PDB entry 7ZGR | electron microscopy, 2.60 A resolution | chains C and D of the 6 polymer chains in the assembly

== Chain C ==
Molecule: Cleavage factor two protein 2
Source organism: Saccharomyces cerevisiae
Reference sequence: Q12102 (CFT2_YEAST); numbering as in UniProt (aligned over 1-720)
Chain sequence (720 residues; each row starts with the number of its first residue):
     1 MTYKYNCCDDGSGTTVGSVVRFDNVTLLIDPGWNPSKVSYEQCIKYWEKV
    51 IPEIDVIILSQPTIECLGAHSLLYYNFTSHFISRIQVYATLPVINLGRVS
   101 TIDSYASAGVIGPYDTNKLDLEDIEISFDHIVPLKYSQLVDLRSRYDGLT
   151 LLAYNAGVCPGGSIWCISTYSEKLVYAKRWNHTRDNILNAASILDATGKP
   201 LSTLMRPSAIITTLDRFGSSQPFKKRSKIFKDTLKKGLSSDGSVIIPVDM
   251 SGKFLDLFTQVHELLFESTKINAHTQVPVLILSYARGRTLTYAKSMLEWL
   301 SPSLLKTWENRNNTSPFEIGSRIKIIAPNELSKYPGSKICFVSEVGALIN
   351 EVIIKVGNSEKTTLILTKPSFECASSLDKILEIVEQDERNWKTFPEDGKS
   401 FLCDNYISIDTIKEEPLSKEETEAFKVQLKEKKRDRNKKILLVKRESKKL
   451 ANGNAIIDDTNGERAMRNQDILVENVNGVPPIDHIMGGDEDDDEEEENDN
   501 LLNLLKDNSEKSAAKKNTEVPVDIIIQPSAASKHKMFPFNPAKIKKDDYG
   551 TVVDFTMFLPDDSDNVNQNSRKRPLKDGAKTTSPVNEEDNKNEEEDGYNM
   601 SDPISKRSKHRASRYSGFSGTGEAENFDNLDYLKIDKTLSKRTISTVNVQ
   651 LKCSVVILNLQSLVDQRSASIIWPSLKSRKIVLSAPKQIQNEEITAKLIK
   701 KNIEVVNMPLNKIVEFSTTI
Disordered / not traced: 1-531, 562-720
From the paper describing this entry:
  - mutagenesis - F537A/Y549A/F558A: decreased binding to polymerase module

== Chain D ==
Molecule: Polyadenylation factor subunit 2
Source organism: Saccharomyces cerevisiae
Reference sequence: A0A6A5Q543 (A0A6A5Q543_YEASX); numbering as in UniProt (aligned over 1-465)
Chain sequence (465 residues; numbered 1 to 465; the number before each row is that of its first residue):
     1 MDGHNQNQYQNQNQIQQSQQPPLKKYVTQRRSVDVSSPYINLYYNRRHGL
    51 PNLVVEPETSYTIDIMPPNAYRGRDRVINLPSKFTHLSSNKVKHVIPAIQ
   101 WTPEGRRLVVATYSGEFSLWNASSFTFETLMQAHDSAVTTMKYSHDSDWM
   151 ISGDADGMIKIWQPNFSMVKEIDAAHTESIRDMAFSSNDSKFVTCSDDNI
   201 LKIWNFSNGKQERVLSGHHWDVKSCDWHPEMGLIASASKDNLVKLWDPRS
   251 GNCISSILKFKHTVLKTRFQPTKGNLLMAISKDKSCRVFDIRYSMKELMC
   301 VRDETDYMTLEWHPINESMFTLACYDGSLKHFDLLQNLNEPILTIPYAHD
   351 KCITSLSYNPVGHIFATAAKDRTIRFWTRARPIDPNAYDDPTYNNKKING
   401 WFFGINNDINAVREKSEFGAAPPPPATLEPHALPNMNGFINKKPRQEIPG
   451 IDSNIKSSTLPGLSI
Disordered / not traced: 1-27, 423-465

== How chain C and chain D interact ==
Pairs across the interface (41; chain C residue first):
  Lys-546(C) / Asn-188(D)
  Asp-547(C) / Arg-249(D)  salt bridge
  Asp-548(C) / Ser-186(D)
  Asp-548(C) / Asn-188(D)
  Asp-548(C) / Ser-190(D)  hydrogen bond
  Tyr-549(C) / Lys-191(D)
  Tyr-549(C) / Glu-212(D)  hydrogen bond
  Tyr-549(C) / Arg-213(D)  hydrogen bond
  Tyr-549(C) / Trp-227(D)  hydrogen bond (backbone-side chain)
  Tyr-549(C) / Met-231(D)
  Tyr-549(C) / Gly-232(D)
  Tyr-549(C) / Pro-248(D)  hydrophobic
  Tyr-549(C) / Arg-249(D)
  Gly-550(C) / Glu-230(D)
  Gly-550(C) / Gly-232(D)
  Gly-550(C) / Arg-249(D)  hydrogen bond (backbone-side chain)
  Thr-551(C) / Glu-230(D)  hydrogen bond (backbone-backbone)
  Thr-551(C) / Met-231(D)
  Thr-551(C) / Gly-232(D)  hydrogen bond (backbone-backbone)
  Thr-551(C) / Arg-249(D)  hydrogen bond (backbone-side chain)
  Val-552(C) / Arg-249(D)
  Val-553(C) / Met-231(D)  hydrophobic
  Phe-555(C) / Gly-232(D)
  Phe-555(C) / Asp-247(D)
  Phe-555(C) / Arg-249(D)
  Phe-555(C) / Ile-254(D)  hydrophobic
  Met-557(C) / Ser-294(D)
  Phe-558(C) / Met-231(D)  hydrophobic
  Phe-558(C) / Leu-233(D)  hydrophobic
  Phe-558(C) / Leu-245(D)  hydrophobic
  Phe-558(C) / Ile-254(D)  hydrophobic
  Phe-558(C) / Ser-255(D)  hydrogen bond (backbone-side chain)
  Phe-558(C) / Ile-291(D)
  Phe-558(C) / Met-295(D)
  Leu-559(C) / Ile-254(D)
  Leu-559(C) / Ser-255(D)
  Leu-559(C) / Ser-294(D)
  Pro-560(C) / Ser-255(D)
  Pro-560(C) / Ser-256(D)
  Pro-560(C) / Ser-294(D)
  Pro-560(C) / Met-295(D)  hydrophobic
Interface residues without a listed pair, chain D (22 interface residues in all): Ile-203
Interface features reported in the paper:
  - interface residues, chain C: Tyr-549(C), Phe-558(C)

== In short ==
13 residues of chain C face 22 of chain D across their interface, with 9 hydrogen bonds and 1 salt bridge.
Polar contacts include Asp-547(C)/Arg-249(D), Asp-548(C)/Ser-190(D) and Tyr-549(C)/Glu-212(D). The paper
reports that F537A/Y549A/F558A of chain C reduce binding to polymerase module; interface residues Tyr-549(C)
and Phe-558(C).
Chain C is Cleavage factor two protein 2 and chain D is Polyadenylation factor subunit 2, both from
Saccharomyces cerevisiae; the structure, Polymerase module of yeast CPF in complex with Mpe1, the yPIM of Cft2
and the pre-cleaved ..., was determined by electron microscopy (same publication as 7ZGP and 7ZGQ).
